PDB entry 7LO5 | electron microscopy, 2.86 A resolution | chains C and F of the 12 polymer chains in the assembly

Chain C:
Molecule: Site-specific DNA-methyltransferase (adenine-specific)
From: Deinococcus wulumuqiensis
Notes: EC 2.1.1.72
Reference sequence: A0A345IJ72 (A0A345IJ72_9DEIO); numbering as in UniProt (aligned over 1-1029)
Amino-acid sequence (1029 residues; each row starts with the number of its first residue):
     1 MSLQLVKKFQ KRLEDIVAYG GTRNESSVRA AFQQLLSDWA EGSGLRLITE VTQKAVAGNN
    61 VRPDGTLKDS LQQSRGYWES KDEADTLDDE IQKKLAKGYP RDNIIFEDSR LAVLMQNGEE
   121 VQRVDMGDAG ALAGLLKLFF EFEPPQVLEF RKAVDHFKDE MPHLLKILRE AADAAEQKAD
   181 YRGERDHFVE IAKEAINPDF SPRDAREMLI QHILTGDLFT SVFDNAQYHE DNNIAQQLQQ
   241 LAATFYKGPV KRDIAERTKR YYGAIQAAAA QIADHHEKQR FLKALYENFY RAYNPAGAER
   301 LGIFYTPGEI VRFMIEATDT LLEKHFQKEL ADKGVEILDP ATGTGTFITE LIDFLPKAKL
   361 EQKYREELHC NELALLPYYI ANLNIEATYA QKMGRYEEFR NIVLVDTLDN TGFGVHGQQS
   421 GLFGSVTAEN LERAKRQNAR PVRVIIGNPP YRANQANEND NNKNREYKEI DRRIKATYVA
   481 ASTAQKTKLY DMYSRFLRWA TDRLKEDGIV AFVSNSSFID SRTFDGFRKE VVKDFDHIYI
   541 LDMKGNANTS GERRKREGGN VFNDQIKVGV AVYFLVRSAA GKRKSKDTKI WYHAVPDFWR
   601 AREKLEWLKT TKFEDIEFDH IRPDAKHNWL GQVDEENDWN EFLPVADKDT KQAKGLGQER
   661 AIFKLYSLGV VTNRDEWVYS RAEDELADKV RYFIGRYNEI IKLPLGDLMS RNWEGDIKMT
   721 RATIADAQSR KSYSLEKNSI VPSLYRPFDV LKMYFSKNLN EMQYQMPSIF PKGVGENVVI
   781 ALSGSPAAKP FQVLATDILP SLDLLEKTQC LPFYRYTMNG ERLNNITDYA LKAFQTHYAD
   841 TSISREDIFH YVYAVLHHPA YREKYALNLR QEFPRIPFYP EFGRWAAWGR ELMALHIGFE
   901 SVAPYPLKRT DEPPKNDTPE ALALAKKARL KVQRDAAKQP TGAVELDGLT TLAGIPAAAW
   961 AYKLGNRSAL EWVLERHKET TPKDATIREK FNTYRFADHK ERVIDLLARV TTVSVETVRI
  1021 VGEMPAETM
Not modelled in the structure: 412-419, 580-586
Bound ions: Ca2+: Glu25, Asp64, Glu79, Ser80 (shared with DG9(F) of chain F)
Small-molecule neighbours: S-adenosylmethionine (SAM): Tyr286, Leu301, Gly302, Phe304, Tyr305, Thr306, Pro340, Ala341, Thr342, Gly343, Thr344, Thr346, Phe347, Asn371, Glu372, Leu373, Ala374, Pro377, Val405, Asp406, Thr407, Leu408, Asn448, Pro450, Tyr467, Met492, Phe496
What the authors report for this chain:
  - binding site for the 29-nt DNA strand: Phe304, Asn448, Tyr451, Gln485, Lys486, Lys488, Asn548, Arg554, Phe562, Asp564, Lys567, Arg721, Tyr764, Lys807
  - catalytic residues: Glu25, Asp64, Glu79, Lys81, Lys94
  - self-association interface (contacts with another copy of this molecule); pairs are residue here / residue on that copy: Ala96-Asn916 (backbone contact), Glu41, Arg46

Chain F:
Molecule: 29-nt DNA strand
Sequence (29 nucleotides; row label = number of the first residue in the row):
     1 GGGTGGGTGG TTCTGGGTCC ATGGGCTGC
Not modelled in the structure: 1, 29
Bound ions: Ca2+: DG9 (shared with Glu25(C), Asp64(C), Glu79(C), Ser80(C) of chain C)

How chain C and chain F interact:
Residue-residue contacts (17):
  Asn24(C) - DG10(F)  phosphate contact
  Asn24(C) - DT11(F)  phosphate contact
  Glu25(C) - DG9(F)  phosphate contact
  Glu25(C) - DG10(F)  hydrogen bond to the phosphate
  Ser26(C) - DG9(F)  phosphate contact
  Ser26(C) - DG10(F)  hydrogen bond to the phosphate
  Asn59(C) - DG7(F)  hydrogen bond to the phosphate
  Asn60(C) - DG7(F)  sugar contact
  Val61(C) - DT8(F)  phosphate contact
  Arg62(C) - DG7(F)  hydrogen bond to the base
  Arg62(C) - DT8(F)  hydrogen bond to the phosphate
  Asp64(C) - DG9(F)  phosphate contact
  Glu79(C) - DG9(F)  phosphate contact
  Asp82(C) - DG10(F)  phosphate contact
  Lys94(C) - DG9(F)  salt bridge to the phosphate
  Lys97(C) - DT8(F)  salt bridge to the phosphate
  Tyr99(C) - DT8(F)  hydrogen bond to the phosphate
Other interface residues (no listed pair), chain C (14 interface residues in all): Ser80

In short:
Chain C and chain F form an interface of 14 and 5 residues respectively, with 6 hydrogen bonds and 2 salt
bridges. Polar contacts include Arg62(C)-DG7(F), Glu25(C)-DG10(F) and Ser26(C)-DG10(F). From the paper:
catalytic residues Glu25(C), Asp64(C) and Glu79(C) among others; a binding site for the 29-nt DNA strand at
Phe304(C), Asn448(C) and Tyr451(C) among others.
Chain C is Site-specific DNA-methyltransferase (adenine-specific) (Deinococcus wulumuqiensis) and chain F is a
29-nt DNA strand; the structure, cryoEM structure DrdV-DNA complex, was determined by electron microscopy
(same publication as 7LVV).
